9KYV - chains A and B; structure by electron microscopy, 4.90 A resolution (low resolution: residue-level contacts below are approximate; hydrogen-bond / salt-bridge calls are withheld).

# Chain A (and B)
Molecule: Scaffolding protein
From: Salmonella phage P22
Notes: chain B of this document is another copy of the same molecule, construct and numbering; everything in this record applies to it too
UniProt: P26748 (VG08_BPP22); residue numbers follow UniProt; this construct covers 1-303
Sequence (303 residues; numbered 1 to 303; the number before each row is that of its first residue):
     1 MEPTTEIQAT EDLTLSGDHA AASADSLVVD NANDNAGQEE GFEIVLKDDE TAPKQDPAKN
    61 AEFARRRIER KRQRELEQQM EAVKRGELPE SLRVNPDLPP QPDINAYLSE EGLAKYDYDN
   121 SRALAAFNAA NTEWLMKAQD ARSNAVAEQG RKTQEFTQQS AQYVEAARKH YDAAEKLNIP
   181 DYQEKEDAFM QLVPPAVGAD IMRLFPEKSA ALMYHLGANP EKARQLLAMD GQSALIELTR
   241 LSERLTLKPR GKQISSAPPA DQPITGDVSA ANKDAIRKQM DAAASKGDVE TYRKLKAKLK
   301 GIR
Disordered / not traced: 1-71, 86-138, 249-303 (chain B: 1-68, 89-143, 253-303)
Swiss-Prot annotation at these positions:
  - region: A275 to R303 (Interaction with the capsid protein)
What the authors report for this chain:
  - self-association interface (contacts with another copy of this molecule): G231 to L245
  - contacts within the chain: E243-R244

# How chain A and chain B interact
Residue-residue contacts - 14 pairs, chain A then chain B:
  R203(A) with Q232(B)
  L204(A) with I236(B)
  F205(A) with R240(B)
  D230(A) with L204(B)
  Q232(A) with L204(B)
  S233(A) with L204(B)
  L235(A) with Q232(B); L235(B)
  I236(A) with F205(B); T239(B)
  T239(A) with T239(B); R240(B)
  R240(A) with F205(B); K208(B)
Other interface residues (no listed pair), chain B (9 interface residues in all): E243

# Summary
10 residues of chain A and 9 residues of chain B are in contact. From the paper: a self-association interface
involving G231(A); contacts within the chain involving R244(A) and E243(A).
Chain A and chain B are both Scaffolding protein (Salmonella phage P22); the structure, The scaffold dimer of
phage P22, was determined by electron microscopy, deposited together with 9JG6, 9JGA, 9KYW, 9KYX and 9KYY.
